4WW0 - chains B and C of the 3 polymer chains in the assembly; structure by X-ray diffraction, 2.96 A resolution.

== Chain B (and C) ==
Molecule: ATP-dependent zinc metalloprotease FtsH
Source organism: Aquifex aeolicus
Notes: EC 3.4.24.-; chain C of this document is another copy of the same molecule, construct and numbering; everything in this record applies to it too
Reference sequence: O67077 (FTSH_AQUAE); numbering as in UniProt (aligned over 142-634)
Chain sequence (497 residues; row label = number of the first residue in the row):
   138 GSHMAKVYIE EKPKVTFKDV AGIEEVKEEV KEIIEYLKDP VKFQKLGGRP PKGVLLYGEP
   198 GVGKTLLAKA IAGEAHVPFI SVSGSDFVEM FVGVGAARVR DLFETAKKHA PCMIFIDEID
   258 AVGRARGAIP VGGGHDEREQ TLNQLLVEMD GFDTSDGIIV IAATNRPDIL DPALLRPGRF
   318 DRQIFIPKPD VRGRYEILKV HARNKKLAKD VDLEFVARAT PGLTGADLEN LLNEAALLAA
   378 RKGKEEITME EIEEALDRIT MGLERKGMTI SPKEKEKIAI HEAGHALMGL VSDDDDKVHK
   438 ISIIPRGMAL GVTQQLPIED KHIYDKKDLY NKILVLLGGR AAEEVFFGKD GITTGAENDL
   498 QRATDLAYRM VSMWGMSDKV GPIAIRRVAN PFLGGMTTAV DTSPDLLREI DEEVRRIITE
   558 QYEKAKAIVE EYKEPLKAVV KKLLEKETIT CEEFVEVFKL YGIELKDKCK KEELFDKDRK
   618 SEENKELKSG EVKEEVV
Disordered / not traced: 138-139, 148-149, 262-272, 397-404, 448-455, 524-537, 608-634 (chain C: 138-145, 225-228, 262-272, 396-404, 443-456, 524-535, 608-634)
Sequence notes: expression tag (138-140); engineered mutation Met141, Met250 (Ile in O67077), Leu360 (Phe in O67077), Arg552 (Lys in O67077), Gly627 (Glu in O67077)
Swiss-Prot annotation at these positions:
  - active site: Glu419
  - binding site (ATP): Gly195 to Thr202
  - binding site (Zn(2+)): His418, His422, Asp496
Cystine bridges: Cys588-Cys606
Ion coordination: Zn2+: His418, His422, Asp496
Small-molecule neighbours: ADP (adenosine-5'-diphosphate): Asp156, Val157, Ala158, Glu196, Pro197, Gly198, Val199, Gly200, Lys201, Thr202, Leu203, Ile334, Val337, His338, Gly362, Ala363, Glu366

== How chain B and chain C interact ==
Residue-residue contacts - 82 pairs, chain B then chain C:
  Gly198(B) - Gly184(C)
  Ser220(B) - Asp290(C)  hydrogen bond
  Ser222(B) - Asp287(C)
  Ser222(B) - Gly288(C)
  Ser222(B) - Asp290(C)  hydrogen bond
  Val225(B) - Gly288(C)
  Met227(B) - Arg237(C)
  Asp254(B) - Arg186(C)  salt bridge
  Glu255(B) - Arg186(C)  salt bridge
  Glu255(B) - Lys189(C)  salt bridge
  Glu255(B) - Asp290(C)
  Ala258(B) - Asp287(C)
  Arg261(B) - Asp287(C)  salt bridge
  Arg261(B) - Pro314(C)
  Arg261(B) - Arg316(C)
  Asn302(B) - Arg186(C)
  Arg303(B) - Pro314(C)
  Arg303(B) - Gly315(C)
  Ala363(B) - Leu183(C)
  Glu366(B) - Leu183(C)
  Asn367(B) - Lys179(C)
  Asn367(B) - Leu183(C)
  Met405(B) - Lys458(C)
  Thr406(B) - Lys458(C)  hydrogen bond (backbone-side chain)
  Thr406(B) - His459(C)  hydrogen bond (backbone-side chain)
  Lys410(B) - Asp431(C)  salt bridge
  Lys410(B) - Asp462(C)  salt bridge
  Lys410(B) - Lys464(C)
  Glu411(B) - Lys458(C)
  Glu411(B) - His459(C)
  Glu411(B) - Ile460(C)  hydrogen bond (side chain-backbone)
  Lys414(B) - Asp462(C)  salt bridge
  Arg443(B) - Asp457(C)
  Arg443(B) - Lys458(C)
  Arg443(B) - Ile460(C)
  Arg477(B) - Trp511(C)  hydrogen bond (side chain-backbone)
  Arg477(B) - Gly512(C)  hydrogen bond (side chain-backbone)
  Lys486(B) - Lys463(C)  hydrogen bond (backbone-side chain)
  Lys486(B) - Asp515(C)  salt bridge
  Asp487(B) - Asp462(C)
  Asp487(B) - Lys463(C)  hydrogen bond (backbone-backbone)
  Asp487(B) - Lys464(C)  hydrogen bond (backbone-backbone)
  Gly488(B) - Asp462(C)
  Ile489(B) - Asp462(C)
  Ile489(B) - Lys463(C)  hydrogen bond (backbone-backbone)
  Ile489(B) - Gly512(C)
  Ile489(B) - Met513(C)
  Thr490(B) - Ile460(C)
  Thr490(B) - Tyr461(C)
  Thr490(B) - Met513(C)
  Thr491(B) - Ile460(C)
  Thr491(B) - Tyr461(C)  hydrogen bond (backbone-backbone)
  Thr491(B) - Trp511(C)
  Thr491(B) - Met513(C)
  Gly492(B) - Ile460(C)
  Glu494(B) - Met510(C)
  Glu494(B) - Trp511(C)  hydrogen bond
  Leu497(B) - Trp511(C)
  Leu497(B) - Gly512(C)
  Leu497(B) - Pro519(C)
  Leu497(B) - Ala521(C)
  Gln498(B) - Ala521(C)
  Gln498(B) - Arg523(C)  hydrogen bond
  Thr501(B) - Ile520(C)
  Thr501(B) - Ala521(C)  hydrogen bond (side chain-backbone)
  Asp502(B) - Arg523(C)  salt bridge
  Tyr505(B) - Asp538(C)  hydrogen bond (side chain-backbone)
  Leu544(B) - Asp538(C)
  Leu544(B) - Ser540(C)
  Arg545(B) - Ser540(C)
  Arg545(B) - Asp542(C)
  Asp548(B) - Asp538(C)
  Asp548(B) - Thr539(C)  hydrogen bond
  Asp548(B) - Ser540(C)  hydrogen bond (side chain-backbone)
  Asp548(B) - Leu543(C)
  Arg552(B) - Asp515(C)  hydrogen bond (side chain-backbone)
  Arg552(B) - Lys516(C)  hydrogen bond (side chain-backbone)
  Arg552(B) - Val517(C)  hydrogen bond (side chain-backbone)
  Arg552(B) - Gly518(C)
  Arg552(B) - Ile520(C)
  Ile555(B) - Pro519(C)
  Tyr559(B) - Pro519(C)  hydrophobic
Interface residues without a listed pair, chain B (49 interface residues in all): Pro197, Glu226, Ile306, Asp364, Arg395, Ile407, Pro442, Pro541, Thr556
Interface residues without a listed pair, chain C (45 interface residues in all): Glu172, Lys182, Gly185, Gln281, Asp465, Leu466, Pro541

== Overview ==
49 residues of chain B and 45 residues of chain C are in contact, with 21 hydrogen bonds and 9 salt bridges.
Among the polar pairs are Asp254(B)-Arg186(C), Glu255(B)-Arg186(C) and Glu255(B)-Lys189(C). Chain B binds ADP.
Chain B and chain C are both ATP-dependent zinc metalloprotease FtsH (Aquifex aeolicus); the structure,
Truncated FtsH from A. aeolicus, was determined by X-ray diffraction together with 4Z8X from the same study.
